PDB entry 6PZK | electron microscopy, 3.20 A resolution | chains A and B of the 5 polymer chains in the assembly

Chain A:
Protein: RNA-directed RNA polymerase L
Organism: Human respiratory syncytial virus A2
Notes: EC 2.7.7.48, 2.1.1.56, 2.7.7.-, 2.7.7.88
Reference sequence: P28887 (L_HRSVA); numbering as in UniProt (aligned over 1-2165)
Sequence (2201 residues; numbered -35 to 2165; the number before each row is that of its first residue; numbers below 1 keep their minus sign (Met-35 is residue -35)):
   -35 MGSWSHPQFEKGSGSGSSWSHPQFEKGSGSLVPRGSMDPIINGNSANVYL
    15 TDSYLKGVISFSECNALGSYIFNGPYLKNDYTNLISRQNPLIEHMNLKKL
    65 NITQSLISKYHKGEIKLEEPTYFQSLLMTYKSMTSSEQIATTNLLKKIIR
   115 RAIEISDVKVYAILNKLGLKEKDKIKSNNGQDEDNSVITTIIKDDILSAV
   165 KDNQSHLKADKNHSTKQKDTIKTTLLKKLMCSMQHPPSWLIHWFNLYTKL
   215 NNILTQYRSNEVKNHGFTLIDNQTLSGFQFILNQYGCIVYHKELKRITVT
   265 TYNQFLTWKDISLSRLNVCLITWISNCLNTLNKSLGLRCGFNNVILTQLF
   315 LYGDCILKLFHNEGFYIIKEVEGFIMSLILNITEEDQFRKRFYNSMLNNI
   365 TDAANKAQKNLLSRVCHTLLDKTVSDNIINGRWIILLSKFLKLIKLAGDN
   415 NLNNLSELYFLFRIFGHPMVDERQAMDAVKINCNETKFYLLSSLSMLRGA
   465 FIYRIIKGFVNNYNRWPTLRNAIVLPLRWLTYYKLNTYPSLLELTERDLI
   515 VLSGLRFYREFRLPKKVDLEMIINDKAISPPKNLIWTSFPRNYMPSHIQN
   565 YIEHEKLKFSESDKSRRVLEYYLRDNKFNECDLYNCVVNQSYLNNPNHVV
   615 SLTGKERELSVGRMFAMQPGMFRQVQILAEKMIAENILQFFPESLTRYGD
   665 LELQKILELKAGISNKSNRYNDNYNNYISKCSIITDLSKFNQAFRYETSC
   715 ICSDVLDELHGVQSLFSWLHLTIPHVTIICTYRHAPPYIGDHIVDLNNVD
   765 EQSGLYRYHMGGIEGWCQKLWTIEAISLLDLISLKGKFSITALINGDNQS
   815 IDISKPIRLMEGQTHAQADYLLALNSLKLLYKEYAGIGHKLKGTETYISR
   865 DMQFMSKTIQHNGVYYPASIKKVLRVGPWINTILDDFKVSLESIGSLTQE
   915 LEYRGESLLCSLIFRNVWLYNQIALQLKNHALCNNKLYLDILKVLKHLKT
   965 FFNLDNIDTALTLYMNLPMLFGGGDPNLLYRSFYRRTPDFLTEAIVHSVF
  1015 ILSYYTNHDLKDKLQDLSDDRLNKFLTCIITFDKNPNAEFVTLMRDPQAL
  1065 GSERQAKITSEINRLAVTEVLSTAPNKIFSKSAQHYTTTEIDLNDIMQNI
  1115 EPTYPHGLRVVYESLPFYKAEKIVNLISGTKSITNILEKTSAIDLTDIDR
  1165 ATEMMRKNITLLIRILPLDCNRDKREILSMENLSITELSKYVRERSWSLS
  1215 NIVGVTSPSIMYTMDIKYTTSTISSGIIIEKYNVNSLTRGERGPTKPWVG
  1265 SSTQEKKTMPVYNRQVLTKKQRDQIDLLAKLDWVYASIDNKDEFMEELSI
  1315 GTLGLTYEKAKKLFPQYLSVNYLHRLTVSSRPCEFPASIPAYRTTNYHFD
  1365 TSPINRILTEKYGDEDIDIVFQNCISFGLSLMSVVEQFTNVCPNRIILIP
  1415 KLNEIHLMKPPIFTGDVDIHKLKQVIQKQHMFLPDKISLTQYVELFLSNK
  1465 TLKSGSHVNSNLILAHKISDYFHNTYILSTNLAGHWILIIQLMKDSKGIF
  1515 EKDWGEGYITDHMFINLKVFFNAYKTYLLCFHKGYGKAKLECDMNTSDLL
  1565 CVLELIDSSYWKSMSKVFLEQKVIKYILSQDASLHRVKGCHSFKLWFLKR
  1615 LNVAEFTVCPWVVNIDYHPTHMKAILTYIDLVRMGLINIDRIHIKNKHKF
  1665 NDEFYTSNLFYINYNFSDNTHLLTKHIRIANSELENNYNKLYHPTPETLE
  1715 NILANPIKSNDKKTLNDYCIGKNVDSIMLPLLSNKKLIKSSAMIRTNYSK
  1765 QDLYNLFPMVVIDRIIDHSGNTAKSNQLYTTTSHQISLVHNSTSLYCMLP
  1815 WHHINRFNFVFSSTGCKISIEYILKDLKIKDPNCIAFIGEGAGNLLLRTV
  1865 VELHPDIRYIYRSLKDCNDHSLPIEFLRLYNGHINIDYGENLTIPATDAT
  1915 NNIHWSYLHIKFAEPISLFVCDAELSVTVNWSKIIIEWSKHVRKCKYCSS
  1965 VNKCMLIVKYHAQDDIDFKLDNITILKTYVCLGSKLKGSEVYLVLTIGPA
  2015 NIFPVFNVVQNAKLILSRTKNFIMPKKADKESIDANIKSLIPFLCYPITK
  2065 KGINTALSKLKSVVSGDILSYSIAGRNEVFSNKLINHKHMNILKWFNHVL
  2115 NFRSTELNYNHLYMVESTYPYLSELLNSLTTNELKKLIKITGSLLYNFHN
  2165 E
Disordered / not traced: -35 to 10, 134-183, 619-626, 659-689, 1461-2165
Construct notes: initiating methionine (-35); expression tag (-34 to 0)
UniProt features mapped onto this chain:
  - active site: His1338 (Nucleophile), Lys1831 (For mRNA (nucleoside-2'-O-)-methyltransferase activity), Asp1936 (For mRNA (nucleoside-2'-O-)-methyltransferase activity), Lys1973 (For mRNA (nucleoside-2'-O-)-methyltransferase activity), Glu2004 (For mRNA (nucleoside-2'-O-)-methyltransferase activity)
  - binding site (Mg(2+)): Asp700, Asp811
  - binding site (substrate): Gly1853 to Gly1857
  - natural variant: Cys319 (C319Y: In strain: Cold-passage attenuated), His1690 (H1690Y: In strain: Cold-passage attenuated)
  - mutagenesis: Asp811 (D811A: Complete loss of RNA synthesis), Asn812 (N812A: Complete loss of RNA synthesis), Pro1261 (P1261A: Inhibition of RNA synthesis), Trp1262 (W1262A: Inhibition of RNA synthesis), Pro1274 (P1274A: No effect on RNA synthesis), Tyr1276 (Y1276A: No effect on RNA synthesis), Arg1820 (R1820A: Complete loss of methyltransferase activity), Gly1855 (G1855S: Complete loss of methyltransferase activity), Asp1936 (D1936A: About 90% loss of methyltransferase activity), Glu1938 (E1938A: Complete loss of methyltransferase activity), Ser1998 (S1998A: Complete loss of methyltransferase activity), Glu2004 (E2004A: Complete loss of methyltransferase activity)
From the paper describing this entry:
  - catalytic residues: Asp700, Gly810 to Asn812, His1338, Arg1339 (citing earlier work)
  - contacts within the chain: Leu701-Phe704 (hydrophobic contact), Phe704-Phe708 (hydrophobic contact), Phe704-Trp785 (hydrophobic contact), Phe704-Ala789, Trp1262-Ser1390 (hydrogen bond), Glu1269-Thr1341 (hydrogen bond), Glu1269-Lys1294 (hydrogen bond), Glu1269-Trp1297 (hydrogen bond), Lys1305-Tyr1321 (hydrogen bond), Trp1297-Tyr1331 (pi stacking), Trp1297-Tyr1336 (pi stacking)
  - conformationally variable residues (loop rearrangement): Thr1267 to Thr1282
  - mutagenesis - Y1321E, Y1321N: decreased growth (citing earlier work)
  - mutagenesis - G1264A: decreased catalytic activity (citing earlier work)

Chain B:
Protein: Phosphoprotein
Organism: Human respiratory syncytial virus A2
Reference sequence: P03421 (PHOSP_HRSVA); residues 1-241 here = UniProt positions 1-241
Sequence (256 residues; numbered 1 to 256; the number before each row is that of its first residue):
     1 MEKFAPEFHGEDANNRATKFLESIKGKFTSPKDPKKKDSIISVNSIDIEV
    51 TKESPITSNSTIINPTNETDDTAGNKPNYQRKPLVSFKEDPTPSDNPFSK
   101 LYKETIETFDNNEEESSYSYEEINDQTNDNITARLDRIDEKLSEILGMLH
   151 TLVVASAGPTSARDGIRDAMIGLREEMIEKIRTEALMTNDRLEAMARLRN
   201 EESEKMAKDTSDEVSLNPTSEKLNNLLEGNDSDNDLSLEDFKGENKYFQG
   251 HHHHHH
Disordered / not traced: 1-130, 229-256
Construct notes: expression tag (242-256)
UniProt features mapped onto this chain:
  - region: Met1 to Ser30 (Binding to monomeric RNA-free nucleoprotein), Ser39 to Thr57 (Important for viral particle assembly), Arg81 to Phe87 (Binding to host phosphatase PP1), Asp90 to Asp110 (Binding to protein M2-1), Leu216 to Ser232 (Binding to RNA-directed RNA polymerase L), Ser232 to Phe241 (Binding to the N-RNA complex)
  - site: Thr108 (Interaction with protein M2-1)
  - modified residue: Thr108 (Phosphothreonine), Ser116 (Phosphoserine), Ser117 (Phosphoserine), Ser119 (Phosphoserine), Ser232 (Phosphoserine), Ser237 (Phosphoserine)
  - mutagenesis: Phe87 (F87A: Almost complete loss of viral transcription. Complete loss of interaction with host phosphatase PP1), Phe98 (F98A: Complete loss of interaction with protein M2-1. Almost complete loss of viral transcription and loss of localization of protein M2-1 in inclusion bodies), Leu101 (L101A: Complete loss of interaction with protein M2-1. Almost complete loss of viral transcription and loss of localization of protein M2-1 in inclusion bodies), Tyr102 (Y102A: Complete loss of interaction with protein M2-1. Almost complete loss of viral transcription and loss of localization of protein M2-1 in inclusion bodies), Thr105 (T105A/D: Complete loss of interaction with protein M2-1. Almost complete loss of viral transcription and loss of localization of protein M2-1 in inclusion bodies), Ile106 (I106A: Complete loss of interaction with protein M2-1. Almost complete loss of viral transcription and loss of localization of protein M2-1 in inclusion bodies), Thr108 (T108D: Loss of interaction with protein M2-1 and loss of localization of protein M2-1 in inclusion bodies), Phe109 (F109A: Complete loss of interaction with protein M2-1. Almost complete loss of viral transcription and loss of localization of protein M2-1 in inclusion bodies), Ser116 to Ser119 (60% loss of transcription inhibition by M2-2), Gly172 (G172S: Almost complete loss of interaction with the nucleoprotein), Glu176 (E176G: Complete loss of interaction with the nucleoprotein), Asp233 (D233A: Complete loss of interaction with the N-RNA complex; when associated with A-239), 4 further mutagenesis entries in UniProt
From the paper describing this entry:
  - self-association interface (contacts with another copy of this molecule): Ile131 to Thr151

Chain A / chain B interface:
Pairs across the interface (84; chain A residue first):
  Arg355(A) - Asp209(B)  hydrogen bond (side chain-backbone)
  Arg355(A) - Thr210(B)
  Arg355(A) - Ser211(B)  hydrogen bond (side chain-backbone)
  Arg355(A) - Asp212(B)  hydrogen bond (side chain-backbone)
  Arg355(A) - Val214(B)
  Tyr357(A) - Asn224(B)
  Tyr357(A) - Leu227(B)
  Asn358(A) - Val214(B)  hydrogen bond (side chain-backbone)
  Asn358(A) - Leu216(B)
  Ser359(A) - Val214(B)
  Leu361(A) - Ser220(B)
  Leu361(A) - Leu223(B)  hydrophobic
  Leu361(A) - Asn224(B)
  Asn362(A) - Ser215(B)  hydrogen bond (side chain-backbone)
  Asn362(A) - Leu216(B)
  Asn362(A) - Asn217(B)  hydrogen bond
  Asn362(A) - Ser220(B)  hydrogen bond
  Thr365(A) - Asn217(B)
  Thr365(A) - Thr219(B)
  Thr365(A) - Ser220(B)
  Thr365(A) - Leu223(B)
  Asp366(A) - Asn217(B)
  Asn369(A) - Thr219(B)
  Trp397(A) - Thr219(B)
  Ile398(A) - Thr219(B)
  Ile398(A) - Lys222(B)
  Ile398(A) - Leu223(B)  hydrophobic
  Ser402(A) - Leu226(B)
  Ser402(A) - Leu227(B)
  Leu405(A) - Leu227(B)  hydrophobic
  Lys406(A) - Leu226(B)  hydrogen bond (side chain-backbone)
  Lys406(A) - Leu227(B)
  Lys409(A) - Leu227(B)  hydrogen bond (side chain-backbone)
  Ile445(A) - Asn189(B)  hydrogen bond (backbone-side chain)
  Asn448(A) - Pro159(B)
  Asn448(A) - Arg163(B)  hydrogen bond
  Glu449(A) - Asn189(B)  hydrogen bond
  Thr450(A) - Arg167(B)
  Thr450(A) - Met187(B)  hydrogen bond (side chain-backbone)
  Thr450(A) - Thr188(B)  hydrogen bond (backbone-side chain)
  Lys451(A) - Val154(B)
  Lys451(A) - Ala155(B)
  Lys451(A) - Ser156(B)  hydrogen bond (backbone-backbone)
  Phe452(A) - Val154(B)
  Phe452(A) - Ala155(B)  hydrophobic
  Phe452(A) - Ile181(B)  hydrophobic
  Phe452(A) - Leu186(B)  hydrophobic
  Phe452(A) - Arg197(B)  hydrogen bond (backbone-side chain)
  Phe452(A) - Leu198(B)  hydrophobic
  Tyr453(A) - Val153(B)
  Tyr453(A) - Val154(B)  hydrogen bond (backbone-backbone)
  Leu454(A) - Leu152(B)
  Leu455(A) - Leu152(B)  hydrogen bond (backbone-backbone)
  Ser456(A) - His150(B)  hydrogen bond
  Arg709(A) - Ser156(B)
  Glu711(A) - Val154(B)
  Glu711(A) - Ser156(B)  hydrogen bond
  Glu711(A) - Ala157(B)
  Glu711(A) - Ala169(B)
  Pro738(A) - Ile166(B)  hydrophobic
  His739(A) - Ile166(B)
  Glu765(A) - Arg163(B)  salt bridge
  Arg771(A) - Arg163(B)  hydrogen bond (backbone-side chain)
  Tyr772(A) - Pro159(B)  hydrophobic
  Tyr772(A) - Arg163(B)  hydrogen bond (side chain-backbone)
  Tyr772(A) - Asp164(B)
  Tyr772(A) - Gly165(B)  hydrogen bond (side chain-backbone)
  Tyr772(A) - Ile166(B)  hydrophobic
  Met774(A) - Ala157(B)
  Met774(A) - Gly158(B)
  Met774(A) - Pro159(B)
  Tyr834(A) - Asp212(B)  hydrogen bond (side chain-backbone)
  Tyr834(A) - Glu213(B)
  Leu838(A) - Thr210(B)
  Leu838(A) - Ser211(B)
  Leu838(A) - Asp212(B)
  Tyr845(A) - Asp209(B)  hydrogen bond
  Tyr845(A) - Thr210(B)
  Ala849(A) - Arg197(B)  hydrogen bond (backbone-side chain)
  Lys854(A) - Asn189(B)  hydrogen bond
  Lys854(A) - Asp190(B)  salt bridge
  Leu855(A) - Asp209(B)
  Lys856(A) - Asp209(B)
  Gly857(A) - Asp209(B)  hydrogen bond (backbone-side chain)
Other interface residues (no listed pair), chain A (47 interface residues in all): Phe338, Leu401, Lys444, Leu458, Lys842, Gly850
Other interface residues (no listed pair), chain B (42 interface residues in all): Leu149, Arg174, Met206
The authors on this interface:
  - specific contacts: Asn362(A)-Asn217(B) (hydrogen bond), Thr365(A)-Asn217(B) (hydrogen bond), Phe452(A)-Ile181(B) (hydrophobic contact), Glu765(A)-Arg163(B) (salt bridge), Tyr772(A)-Gly165(B) (hydrogen bond), Leu198(B)-Phe452(A) (hydrophobic contact)
  - interface residues, chain B: Leu223(B)

In short:
47 residues of chain A face 42 of chain B across their interface; the contacts include 28 hydrogen bonds and 2
salt bridges. Among the polar pairs are Glu765(A)-Arg163(B), Lys854(A)-Asp190(B) and Arg355(A)-Asp209(B). The
authors report hydrogen bonds between Asn362(A) and Asn217(B), Thr365(A) and Asn217(B) and Tyr772(A) and
Gly165(B); hydrophobic contacts between Phe452(A) and Ile181(B) and Leu198(B) and Phe452(A); a salt bridge
between Glu765(A) and Arg163(B). The paper reports catalytic residues Asp700(A), Gly810(A) and His1338(A)
among others; Y1321E and Y1321N of chain A reduce growth.
Chain A is RNA-directed RNA polymerase L and chain B is Phosphoprotein, both from Human respiratory syncytial
virus A2; the structure, Cryo-EM Structure of the Respiratory Syncytial Virus Polymerase (L) Protein Bound by
the Tetrameric Phosphoprotein (P), was determined by electron microscopy.
